PDB entry 7U4K | X-ray diffraction, 1.69 A resolution | chain A

[Chain A]
Protein: Phospholipid hydroperoxide glutathione peroxidase
Organism: Homo sapiens
Notes: EC 1.11.1.12; engineered mutation(s): U46C, R152H
UniProtKB: P36969 (GPX4_HUMAN); residues 3-170 here correspond to UniProt positions 30-197 (UniProt number = residue number + 27)
Amino-acid sequence (192 residues; row label = number of the first residue in the row; numbers below 1 keep their minus sign (Met-21 is residue -21)):
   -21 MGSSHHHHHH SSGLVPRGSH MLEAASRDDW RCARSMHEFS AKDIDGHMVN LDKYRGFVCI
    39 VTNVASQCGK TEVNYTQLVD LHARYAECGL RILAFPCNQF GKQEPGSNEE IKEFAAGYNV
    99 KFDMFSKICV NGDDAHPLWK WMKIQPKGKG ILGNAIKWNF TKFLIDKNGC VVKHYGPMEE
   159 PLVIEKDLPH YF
Not modelled in the structure: -21 to 4
Glycans and other covalent adducts: compound L9C linked to Cys66
Differences from the reference sequence: initiating methionine (-21); expression tag (-20 to 2); conflict Cys46 (Sec73 in P36969), His152 (Arg179 in P36969)
Residues lining bound ligands: L9C (2-chloro-N-(3-chloro-4-methoxyphenyl)-N-[(1R)-2-oxo-2-[(2-phenylethyl)amino]-1-(thiophen-2-yl)ethyl]acetamide): Tyr63, Glu65, Leu166, Pro167, Phe170
From the paper describing this entry:
  - binding site for L9C: Tyr63, Cys66, Leu166, Pro167, Phe170
  - conformationally variable residues (loop rearrangement): Leu166 to Phe170
  - mutagenesis - C66S: decreased growth in response to RSL3 and ML162
  - catalytic residues: Cys46 (citing earlier work)

[In short]
Covalently linked compound L9C: at Cys66. The paper reports the catalytic residue Cys46; C66S reduces growth
in response to RSL3 and ML162.
Chain A is Phospholipid hydroperoxide glutathione peroxidase (Homo sapiens); the structure, Crystal structure
of human GPX4-U46C-R152H in complex with ML162, was determined by X-ray diffraction together with 7U4I, 7U4J,
7U4L, 7U4M and 7U4N from the same study.
